7D6D - chains A and B of the 16 polymer chains in the assembly; structure by electron microscopy, 9.00 A resolution (very low resolution: no residue pairs are listed; an interface is given only as per-side residue counts).

== Chain A (and B) ==
Protein: Sorting nexin-1
Organism: Mus musculus
Notes: chain B of this document is another copy of the same molecule, construct and numbering; everything in this record applies to it too
UniProtKB: Q6NZD2 (Q6NZD2_MOUSE); numbering as in UniProt (aligned over 1-521)
Amino-acid sequence (529 residues; row label = number of the first residue in the row; numbers below 1 keep their minus sign (Gly-7 is residue -7)):
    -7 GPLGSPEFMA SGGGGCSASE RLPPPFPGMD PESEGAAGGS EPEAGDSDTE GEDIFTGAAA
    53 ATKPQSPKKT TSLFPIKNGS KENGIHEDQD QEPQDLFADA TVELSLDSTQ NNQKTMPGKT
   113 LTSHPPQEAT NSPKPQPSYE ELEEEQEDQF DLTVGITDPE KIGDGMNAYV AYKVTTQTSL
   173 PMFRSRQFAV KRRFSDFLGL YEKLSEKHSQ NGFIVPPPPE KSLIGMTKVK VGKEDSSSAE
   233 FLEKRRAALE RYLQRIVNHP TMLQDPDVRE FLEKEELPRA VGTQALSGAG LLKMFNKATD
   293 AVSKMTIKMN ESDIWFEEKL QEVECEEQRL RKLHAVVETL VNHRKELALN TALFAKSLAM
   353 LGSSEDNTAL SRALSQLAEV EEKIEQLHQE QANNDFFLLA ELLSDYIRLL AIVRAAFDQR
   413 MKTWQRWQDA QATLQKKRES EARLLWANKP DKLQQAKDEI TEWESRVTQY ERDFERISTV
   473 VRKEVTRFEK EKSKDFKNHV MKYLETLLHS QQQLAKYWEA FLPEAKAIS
Disordered / not traced: -7 to 141
Differences from the reference sequence: expression tag (-7 to 0)
Reported in the primary citation:
  - mutagenesis - R185A/K225A, R185A/F186A/K225A: decreased binding to membrane

== Chain A / chain B interface ==
At this resolution (9 A) residue pairs are not listed: 36 residues of chain A and 35 of chain B lie at the interface.

== Summary ==
Chain A and chain B form an interface of 36 and 35 residues respectively. The paper reports that R185A/K225A
and R185A/F186A/K225A of chain A reduce binding to membrane.
Both chains are Sorting nexin-1 (Mus musculus). Entry 7D6D (Structural insights into membrane remodeling by
SNX1) was determined by electron microscopy (same publication as 7D6E).
